PDB entry 8WXE | electron microscopy, 4.00 A resolution | chains d and e of the 8 polymer chains in the assembly

# Chain d
Name: T-cell surface glycoprotein CD3 delta chain
Organism: Homo sapiens
UniProt: P04234 (CD3D_HUMAN); residue numbers follow UniProt; this construct covers 1-171
Chain sequence (171 residues; each row starts with the number of its first residue):
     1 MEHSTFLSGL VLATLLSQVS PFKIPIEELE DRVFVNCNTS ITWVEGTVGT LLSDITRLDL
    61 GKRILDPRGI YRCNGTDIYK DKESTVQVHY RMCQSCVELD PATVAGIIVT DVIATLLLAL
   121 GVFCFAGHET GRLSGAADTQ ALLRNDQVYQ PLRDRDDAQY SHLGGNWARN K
Disordered / not traced: 1-21, 127-171
Disulfide bonds: C37-C73, C93-C96
UniProt features mapped onto this chain:
  - modified residue (Phosphotyrosine): Y149, Y160
  - glycosylation (N-linked (GlcNAc...) asparagine): N38, N74

# Chain e
Name: T-cell surface glycoprotein CD3 epsilon chain
Organism: Homo sapiens
UniProt: P07766 (CD3E_HUMAN); residue numbers follow UniProt; this construct covers 1-207
Chain sequence (207 residues; numbered 1 to 207; the number before each row is that of its first residue):
     1 MQSGTHWRVL GLCLLSVGVW GQDGNEEMGG ITQTPYKVSI SGTTVILTCP QYPGSEILWQ
    61 HNDKNIGGDE DDKNIGSDED HLSLKEFSEL EQSGYYVCYP RGSKPEDANF YLYLRARVCE
   121 NCMEMDVMSV ATIVIVDICI TGGLLLLVYY WSKNRKAKAK PVTRGAGAGG RQRGQNKERP
   181 PPVPNPDYEP IRKGQRDLYS GLNQRRI
Disordered / not traced: 1-32, 67-74, 102-108, 154-207
Disulfide bonds: C49-C98, C119-C122

# How chain d and chain e interact
Residue-residue contacts (49):
  F22(d) - Y111(e)
  K23(d) - Y95(e)
  K23(d) - V97(e)
  K23(d) - Y111(e)
  I24(d) - Y95(e)  hydrogen bond (backbone-side chain)
  I26(d) - Y95(e)
  I26(d) - Y113(e)
  I70(d) - F110(e)  hydrophobic
  E83(d) - N109(e)
  S84(d) - N109(e)
  T85(d) - N109(e)  hydrogen bond (side chain-backbone)
  T85(d) - F110(e)
  T85(d) - Y111(e)  hydrogen bond (backbone-backbone)
  V86(d) - Y95(e)  hydrophobic
  V86(d) - Y111(e)
  Q87(d) - Y111(e)  hydrogen bond (backbone-backbone)
  Q87(d) - L112(e)
  Q87(d) - Y113(e)  hydrogen bond (backbone-backbone)
  V88(d) - Y113(e)
  H89(d) - V38(e)
  H89(d) - I40(e)
  H89(d) - Y113(e)  hydrogen bond (backbone-backbone)
  H89(d) - L114(e)
  H89(d) - R115(e)  hydrogen bond (backbone-backbone)
  Y90(d) - Y113(e)
  Y90(d) - R115(e)  hydrogen bond
  R91(d) - I40(e)
  R91(d) - R115(e)  hydrogen bond (backbone-backbone)
  R91(d) - A116(e)
  R91(d) - E124(e)  salt bridge
  M92(d) - R117(e)
  S95(d) - M125(e)
  C96(d) - M123(e)
  C96(d) - E124(e)
  V97(d) - C122(e)
  V97(d) - M123(e)  hydrogen bond (backbone-backbone)
  V97(d) - M125(e)  hydrophobic
  E98(d) - C119(e)
  E98(d) - C122(e)
  L99(d) - N121(e)  hydrogen bond (backbone-backbone)
  L99(d) - M123(e)  hydrophobic
  T115(d) - T141(e)
  A119(d) - L144(e)  hydrophobic
  V122(d) - L145(e)  hydrophobic
  V122(d) - V148(e)  hydrophobic
  F123(d) - V148(e)  hydrophobic
  F123(d) - W151(e)  hydrophobic
  F123(d) - S152(e)
  A126(d) - S152(e)  hydrogen bond (backbone-side chain)
Also at the interface, not in a pair above, chain d (29 interface residues in all): P25, E45, C93, D111
Also at the interface, not in a pair above, chain e (30 interface residues in all): Q33, P35, Y36, E120, D137

# Overview
The interface between chain d and chain e involves 29 residues on one side and 30 on the other; the contacts
include 12 hydrogen bonds and 1 salt bridge. Polar contacts include R91(d)-E124(e), I24(d)-Y95(e) and
T85(d)-N109(e).
Here chain d is T-cell surface glycoprotein CD3 delta chain and chain e is T-cell surface glycoprotein CD3
epsilon chain, both from Homo sapiens. Entry 8WXE (Vgamma5Vdelta1 EH TCR-CD3 complex) was determined by
electron microscopy (same publication as 8JBV, 8JC0, 8JCB, 8WY0, 8WYI and 8YC0).
